PDB entry 5GNZ | X-ray diffraction, 2.20 A resolution | chains I and K of the 8 polymer chains in the assembly

# Chain I (and K)
Name: Beta-glucosidase
Notes: EC 3.2.1.21; engineered mutation(s): V174C, A404V, L441F; chain K of this document is another copy of the same molecule, construct and numbering; everything in this record applies to it too
Chain sequence (467 residues; numbered -2 to 464; the number before each row is that of its first residue; numbers below 1 keep their minus sign (Met-2 is residue -2)):
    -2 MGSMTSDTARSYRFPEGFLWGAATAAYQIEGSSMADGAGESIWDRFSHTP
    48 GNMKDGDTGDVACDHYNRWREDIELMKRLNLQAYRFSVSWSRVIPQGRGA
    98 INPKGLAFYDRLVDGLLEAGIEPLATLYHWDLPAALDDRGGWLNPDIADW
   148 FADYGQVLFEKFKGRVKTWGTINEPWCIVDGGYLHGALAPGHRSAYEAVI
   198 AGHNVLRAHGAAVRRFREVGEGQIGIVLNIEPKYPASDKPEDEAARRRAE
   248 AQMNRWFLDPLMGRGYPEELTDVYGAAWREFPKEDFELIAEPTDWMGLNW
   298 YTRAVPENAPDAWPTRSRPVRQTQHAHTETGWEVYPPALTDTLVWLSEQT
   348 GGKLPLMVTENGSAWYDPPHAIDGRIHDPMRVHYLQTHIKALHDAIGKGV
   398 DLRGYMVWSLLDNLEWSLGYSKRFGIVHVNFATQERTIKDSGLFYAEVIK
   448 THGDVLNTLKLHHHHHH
Unresolved in the structure: -2 to 6, 455-464 (chain K: -2 to 7, 455-464)
Small-molecule neighbours: beta-D-glucopyranose (BGC): Gln25, His126, Trp127, Asn170, Glu171, Asn296, Tyr298, Trp329, Glu357, Trp405, Glu412, Trp413, Phe421

# Chain I / chain K interface
Pairs across the interface - 23 pairs, chain I then chain K:
  Thr320(I) with Pro366(K)
  Gln321(I) with Pro366(K); His367(K)
  His322(I) with Pro366(K)
  Ala323(I) with Tyr363(K); Pro365(K), hydrophobic; Pro366(K)
  His324(I) with Tyr363(K), hydrogen bond (backbone-side chain)
  Trp362(I) with Tyr363(K), hydrophobic
  Tyr363(I) with Ala323(K); His324(K), hydrogen bond (side chain-backbone); Trp362(K), hydrophobic
  Pro366(I) with Thr320(K); Gln321(K); His322(K); Ala323(K)
  His367(I) with Gln321(K)
  Ile369(I) with Met377(K), hydrophobic; His380(K)
  His374(I) with Pro376(K)
  Pro376(I) with His374(K); Pro376(K)
  His380(I) with Ile369(K)
Other interface residues (no listed pair), chain I (15 interface residues in all): Pro365, Met377

# Overview
Chain I and chain K each contribute 15 residues to their interface, with 2 hydrogen bonds. The hydrogen-bonded
pair is His324(I)-Tyr363(K). Chain I binds beta-D-glucopyranose.
Both chains are Beta-glucosidase. Entry 5GNZ (The M3 mutant structure of Bgl6) was determined by X-ray
diffraction together with 5GNX and 5GNY from the same study.
